7BDI - chains B and J; structure by X-ray diffraction, 2.80 A resolution.

== Chain B ==
Protein: U5 small nuclear ribonucleoprotein 200 kDa helicase
Source organism: Homo sapiens
Notes: EC 3.6.4.13
Reference sequence: O75643 (U520_HUMAN); residue numbers follow UniProt; this construct covers 394-2136
Chain sequence (1747 residues; each row starts with the number of its first residue):
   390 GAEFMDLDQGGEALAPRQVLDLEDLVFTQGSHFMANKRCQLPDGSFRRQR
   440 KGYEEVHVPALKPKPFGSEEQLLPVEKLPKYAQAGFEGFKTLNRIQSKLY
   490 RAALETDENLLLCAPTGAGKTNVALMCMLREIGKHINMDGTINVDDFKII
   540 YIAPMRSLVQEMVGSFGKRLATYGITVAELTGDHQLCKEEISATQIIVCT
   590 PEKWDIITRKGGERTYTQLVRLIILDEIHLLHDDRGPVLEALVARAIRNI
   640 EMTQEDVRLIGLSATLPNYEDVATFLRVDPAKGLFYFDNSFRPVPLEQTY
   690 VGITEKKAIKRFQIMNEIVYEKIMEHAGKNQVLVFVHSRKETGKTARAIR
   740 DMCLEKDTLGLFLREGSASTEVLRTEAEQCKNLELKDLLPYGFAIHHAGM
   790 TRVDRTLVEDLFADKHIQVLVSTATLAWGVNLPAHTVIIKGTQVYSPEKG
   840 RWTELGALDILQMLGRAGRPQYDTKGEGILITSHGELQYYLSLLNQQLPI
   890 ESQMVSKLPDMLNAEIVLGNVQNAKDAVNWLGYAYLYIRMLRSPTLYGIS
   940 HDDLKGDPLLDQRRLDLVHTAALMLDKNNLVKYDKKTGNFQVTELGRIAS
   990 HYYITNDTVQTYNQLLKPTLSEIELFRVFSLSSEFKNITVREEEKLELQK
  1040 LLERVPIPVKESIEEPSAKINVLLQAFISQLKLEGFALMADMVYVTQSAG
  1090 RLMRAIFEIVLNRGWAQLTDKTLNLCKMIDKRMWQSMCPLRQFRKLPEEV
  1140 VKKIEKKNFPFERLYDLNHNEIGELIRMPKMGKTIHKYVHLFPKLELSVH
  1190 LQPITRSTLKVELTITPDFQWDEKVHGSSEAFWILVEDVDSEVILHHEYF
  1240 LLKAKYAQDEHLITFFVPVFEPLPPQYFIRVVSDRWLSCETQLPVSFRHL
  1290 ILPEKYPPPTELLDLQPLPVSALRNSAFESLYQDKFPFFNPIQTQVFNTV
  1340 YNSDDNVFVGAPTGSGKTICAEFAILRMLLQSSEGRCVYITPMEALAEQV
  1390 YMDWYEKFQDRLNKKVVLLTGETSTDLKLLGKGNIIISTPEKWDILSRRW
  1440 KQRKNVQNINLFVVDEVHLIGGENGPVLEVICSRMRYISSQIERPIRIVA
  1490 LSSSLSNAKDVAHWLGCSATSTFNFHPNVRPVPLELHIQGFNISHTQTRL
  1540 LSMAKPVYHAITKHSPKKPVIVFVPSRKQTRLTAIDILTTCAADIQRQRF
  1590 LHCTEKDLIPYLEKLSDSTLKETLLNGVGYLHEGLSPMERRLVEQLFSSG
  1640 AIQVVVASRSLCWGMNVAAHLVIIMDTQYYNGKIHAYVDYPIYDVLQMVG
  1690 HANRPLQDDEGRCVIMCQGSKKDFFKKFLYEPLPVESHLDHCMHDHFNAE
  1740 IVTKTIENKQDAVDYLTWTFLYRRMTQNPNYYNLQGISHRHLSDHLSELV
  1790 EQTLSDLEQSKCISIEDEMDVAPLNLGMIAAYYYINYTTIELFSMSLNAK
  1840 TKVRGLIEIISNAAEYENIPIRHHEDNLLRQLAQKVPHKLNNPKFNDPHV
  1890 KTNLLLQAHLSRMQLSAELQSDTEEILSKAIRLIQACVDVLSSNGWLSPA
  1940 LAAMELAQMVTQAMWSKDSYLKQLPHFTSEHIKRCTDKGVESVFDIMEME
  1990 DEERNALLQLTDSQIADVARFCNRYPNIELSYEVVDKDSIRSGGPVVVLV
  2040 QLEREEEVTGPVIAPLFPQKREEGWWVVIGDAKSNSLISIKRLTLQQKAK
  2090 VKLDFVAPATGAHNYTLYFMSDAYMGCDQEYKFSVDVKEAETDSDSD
Unresolved in the structure: 390-402, 2128-2136
Sequence notes: expression tag (390-393)
Metal / ion sites: Mg2+ site 1: Asp615, Glu616 (together with ATP-gamma-S); Mg2+ site 2: Asp1454, Glu1455 (together with ATP-gamma-S)
Residues lining bound ligands:
  - ATP-gamma-S (AGS; phosphothiophosphoric acid-adenylate ester), molecule 1: Phe478, Thr480, Leu481, Asn482, Gln485, Pro504, Thr505, Gly506, Ala507, Gly508, Lys509, Thr510, Asn511, Tyr540, Asp615, Glu616, Leu651, Asn820
  - ATP-gamma-S (AGS), molecule 2: Phe1325, Phe1327, Phe1328, Asn1329, Gln1332, Pro1351, Thr1352, Gly1353, Ser1354, Gly1355, Lys1356, Thr1357, Ile1358, Tyr1378, Asp1454, Glu1455, Asn1692, Pro1694, Leu1695
Curated features (UniProtKB/Swiss-Prot):
  - motif: Asp615 to His618 (DEIH box), Asp1454 to His1457 (DEVH box)
  - binding site (ATP): Ala503 to Thr510, Ala1350 to Thr1357
  - modified residue: Tyr709 (Phosphotyrosine), Lys971 (N6-acetyllysine), Thr1428 (Phosphothreonine), Thr1765 (Phosphothreonine), Ser2002 (Phosphoserine), Thr2131 (Phosphothreonine), Ser2133 (Phosphoserine), Ser2135 (Phosphoserine)
  - natural variant: Cys502 (C502R: In RP33), Ala542 (A542V: In RP33), Arg681 (R681C: In RP33; R681H: In RP33), Pro682 (P682S: In RP33), Val683 (V683L: In RP33; uncertain significance), Tyr689 (Y689C: In RP33), Ile698 (I698V: In RP33), Gln885 (Q885E: In RP33), Ser1087 (S1087L: In RP33), Arg1090 (R1090L: In RP33), Phe1736 (F1736L: In a colorectal cancer sample), Arg1779 (R1779H: In RP33)
  - mutagenesis: Arg603 (R603A: Strongly decreases ATP-dependent RNA helicase activity), Arg637 (R637A: Strongly decreases ATP-dependent RNA helicase activity), Lys1544 (K1544A: Decreases ATP-dependent RNA helicase activity), His1548 (H1548A: Strongly decreases ATP-dependent RNA helicase activity), Thr1578 (T1578A: Decreases ATP-dependent RNA helicase activity)
Reported in the primary citation:
  - binding site for ATP-gamma-S: Asn820, Pro1694, Leu1695
  - contacts within the chain: Asn482-Gln485 (hydrogen bond) (from molecular simulation)
  - mutagenesis - R603A, R637A, H1548A: decreased binding to ATPgammaS
  - mutagenesis - R603A: decreased binding to ADP
  - disease-associated variants - S1087L: unchanged binding to mant-ADP
  - binding site for ATP-gamma-S: Gln485 (proposed by the authors, not directly observed)

== Chain J ==
Protein: Pre-mRNA-processing-splicing factor 8
Source organism: Homo sapiens
Reference sequence: Q6P2Q9 (PRP8_HUMAN); residue numbers follow UniProt; this construct covers 2064-2320
Chain sequence (263 residues; each row starts with the number of its first residue):
  2058 GPLGSMTQTFSSKTEWRVRAISAANLHLRTNHIYVSSDDIKETGYTYILP
  2108 KNVLKKFICISDLRAQIAGYLYGVSPPDNPQVKEIRCIVMVPQWGTHQTV
  2158 HLPGQLPQHEYLKEMEPLGWIHTQPNESPQLSPQDVTTHAKIMADNPSWD
  2208 GEKTIIITCSFTPGSCTLTAYKLTPSGYEWGRQNTDKGNNPKGYLPSHYE
  2258 RVQMLLSDRFLGFFMVPAQSSWNYNFMGVRHDPNMKYELQLANPKEFYHE
  2308 VHRPSHFLNFALL
Unresolved in the structure: 2058
Sequence notes: expression tag (2058-2063)
Curated features (UniProtKB/Swiss-Prot):
  - natural variant: Pro2301 (P2301T: In RP13), Phe2304 (F2304L: In RP13), His2309 (H2309P: In RP13; H2309R: In RP13), Arg2310 (R2310G: In RP13; R2310K: In RP13), Phe2314 (F2314L: In RP13)

== Interface between chain B and chain J ==
Contacting residue pairs - 64 pairs, chain B then chain J:
  Thr1008(B) - His2084(J)  hydrogen bond
  Ser1010(B) - Ala2081(J)
  Glu1011(B) - Glu2307(J)
  Ile1012(B) - Ala2077(J)
  Ile1012(B) - Ile2078(J)
  Gln1038(B) - Ser2068(J)  hydrogen bond
  Leu1040(B) - Phe2317(J)
  Glu1042(B) - Ser2068(J)  hydrogen bond
  Glu1042(B) - Ser2069(J)
  Glu1042(B) - Arg2074(J)  hydrogen bond (backbone-side chain)
  Arg1043(B) - Arg2074(J)
  Arg1043(B) - Phe2317(J)
  Val1044(B) - Arg2074(J)  hydrogen bond (backbone-side chain)
  Val1044(B) - Phe2317(J)  hydrophobic
  Pro1045(B) - Trp2073(J)
  Pro1045(B) - Arg2310(J)  hydrogen bond (backbone-side chain)
  Pro1045(B) - His2313(J)
  Pro1045(B) - Phe2314(J)  hydrophobic
  Pro1045(B) - Phe2317(J)
  Ile1046(B) - Phe2314(J)  hydrophobic
  Pro1047(B) - Trp2073(J)  hydrophobic
  Pro1047(B) - Ala2077(J)  hydrophobic
  Gln1064(B) - Phe2317(J)
  Ser1068(B) - Phe2317(J)
  Ser1068(B) - Ala2318(J)
  Leu1070(B) - Phe2317(J)
  Leu1070(B) - Ala2318(J)
  Leu1070(B) - Leu2319(J)
  Leu1070(B) - Leu2320(J)
  Gln1106(B) - Glu2303(J)  hydrogen bond
  Lys1110(B) - Glu2303(J)  salt bridge
  Met1117(B) - Glu2307(J)
  Trp1123(B) - Glu2307(J)
  Trp1123(B) - Phe2314(J)  hydrophobic
  Gln1124(B) - Glu2307(J)  hydrogen bond (backbone-side chain)
  Ser1125(B) - Glu2307(J)  hydrogen bond (backbone-side chain)
  Ser1125(B) - Pro2311(J)
  Ser1125(B) - Phe2314(J)
  Ser1125(B) - Leu2315(J)
  Met1126(B) - Leu2315(J)  hydrophobic
  Met1126(B) - Ala2318(J)  hydrophobic
  Glu1144(B) - Leu2315(J)
  Asn1147(B) - Arg2287(J)
  Pro1149(B) - Gln2276(J)
  Val1228(B) - Gly2269(J)
  Val1228(B) - Asn2300(J)  hydrogen bond (backbone-side chain)
  Asp1229(B) - Asn2109(J)  hydrogen bond
  Asp1229(B) - Lys2113(J)
  Asp1229(B) - Asn2300(J)
  Ser1230(B) - Asn2300(J)  hydrogen bond
  Phe1259(B) - Leu2268(J)  hydrophobic
  Pro1264(B) - Leu2268(J)
  Pro1264(B) - Gly2269(J)
  Pro1264(B) - Phe2270(J)  hydrophobic
  Gln1265(B) - Phe2270(J)
  Gln1265(B) - Leu2298(J)
  Phe1267(B) - Leu2298(J)
  Phe1267(B) - Ala2299(J)  hydrophobic
  Phe1267(B) - Asn2300(J)
  Gln1281(B) - Ala2299(J)
  Pro1283(B) - Leu2298(J)
  Arg1287(B) - Tyr2168(J)
  Arg1287(B) - Phe2270(J)
  Arg1287(B) - Leu2298(J)
Also at the interface, not in a pair above, chain B (40 interface residues in all): Leu1041, Lys1049, Ala1065, Pro1261, Ser1285
Also at the interface, not in a pair above, chain J (33 interface residues in all): Arg2266, His2306, Asn2316

== In short ==
40 residues of chain B and 33 residues of chain J are in contact, with 12 hydrogen bonds and 1 salt bridge.
Polar pairs include Lys1110(B)-Glu2303(J), Thr1008(B)-His2084(J) and Gln1038(B)-Ser2068(J). The paper reports
a binding site for ATP-gamma-S at Asn820(B), Pro1694(B) and Leu1695(B) among others; R603A, R637A and H1548A
of chain B reduce binding to ATPgammaS.
Here chain B is U5 small nuclear ribonucleoprotein 200 kDa helicase and chain J is
Pre-mRNA-processing-splicing factor 8, both from Homo sapiens. Entry 7BDI (Human Brr2 Helicase Region in
complex with C-tail deleted Jab1 and ATPgammaS) was determined by X-ray diffraction (same publication as 7BDJ,
7BDK and 7BDL).
